Entry 4TUI (X-ray diffraction, 3.59 A resolution); this record covers chains C and B of the 8 polymer chains in the assembly.

# Chain C (and B)
Protein: DNA double-strand break repair protein Mre11
Source organism: Methanocaldococcus jannaschii
Notes: chain B of this document is another copy of the same molecule, construct and numbering; everything in this record applies to it too
UniProtKB: Q58719 (MRE11_METJA); residues 1-333 here = UniProt positions 1-333
Amino-acid sequence (337 residues; each row starts with the number of its first residue; numbers below 1 keep their minus sign (Arg-3 is residue -3)):
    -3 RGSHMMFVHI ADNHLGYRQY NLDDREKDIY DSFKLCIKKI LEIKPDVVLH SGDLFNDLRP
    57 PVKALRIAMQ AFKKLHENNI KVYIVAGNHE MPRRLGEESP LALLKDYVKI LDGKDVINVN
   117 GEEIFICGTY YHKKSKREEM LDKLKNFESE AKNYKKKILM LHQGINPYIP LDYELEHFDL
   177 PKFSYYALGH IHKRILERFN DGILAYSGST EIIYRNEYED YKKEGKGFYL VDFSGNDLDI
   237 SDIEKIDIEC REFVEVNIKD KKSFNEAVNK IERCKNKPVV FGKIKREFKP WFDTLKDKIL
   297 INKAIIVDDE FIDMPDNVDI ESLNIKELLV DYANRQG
Disordered / not traced: -3 to -1, 313-333 (chain B: -3 to 0, 307-333)
Construct notes: expression tag (-3 to 0)
Curated features (UniProtKB/Swiss-Prot):
  - active site: His85 (Proton donor)
  - binding site (Mn(2+)): Asp8, His10, Asp49, Asn84, His158, His186, His188
What the authors report for this chain:
  - mutagenesis - R55S, R89S: abolished binding to TP124/580
  - mutagenesis - R55S, R89S: decreased catalytic activity
  - mutagenesis - V58C/L99C, K129A, K132D, I302R, I302Y: decreased catalytic activity on DAR134
  - mutagenesis - K129A, K132D, I302Y: decreased catalytic activity on TP124/580
  - mutagenesis - I302R: unchanged catalytic activity on TP124/580
  - mutagenesis - K59C/E94C: decreased catalytic activity on reduced state
  - mutagenesis - K59C/E94C: increased catalytic activity on oxidized conditions

# Chain C / chain B interface
Contacting residue pairs (18):
  Lys257(C) with Asp19(B), salt bridge; Asp20(B), salt bridge
  Lys281(C) with Lys59(B)
  Glu283(C) with Lys59(B), salt bridge
  Asp304(C) with Arg62(B), hydrogen bond (backbone-side chain)
  Glu306(C) with Lys59(B), salt bridge; Arg62(B), salt bridge; Ile63(B); Gln66(B), hydrogen bond (backbone-side chain)
  Ile308(C) with Lys30(B); Gln66(B); Ala67(B), hydrophobic
  Met310(C) with Asp27(B); Lys30(B); Leu31(B), hydrophobic; Lys34(B)
  Pro311(C) with Lys34(B)
  Asp312(C) with Lys34(B), salt bridge
Also at the interface, not in a pair above, chain C (11 interface residues in all): Asp256, Phe307
Also at the interface, not in a pair above, chain B (13 interface residues in all): Lys23, Lys70

# Overview
11 residues of chain C face 13 of chain B across their interface, with 2 hydrogen bonds and 6 salt bridges.
Polar pairs include Lys257(C)-Asp19(B), Lys257(C)-Asp20(B) and Glu283(C)-Lys59(B). The paper reports that
V58C/L99C, K129A and K132D of chain C, among others, reduce catalytic activity on DAR134; K129A, K132D and
I302Y of chain C reduce catalytic activity on TP124/580; 8 substitutions were tested in all.
Chain C and chain B are both DNA double-strand break repair protein Mre11 (Methanocaldococcus jannaschii); the
structure, Crystal structure of MjMre11-DNA1 complex, was determined by X-ray diffraction, deposited together
with 4TUG.
